Entry 3CBR (X-ray diffraction, 1.70 A resolution); this record covers chains A and B.

== Chain A (and B) ==
Molecule: Transthyretin
From: Homo sapiens
Notes: chain B of this document is another copy of the same molecule, construct and numbering; everything in this record applies to it too
UniProtKB: P02766 (TTHY_HUMAN); residues 1-127 here correspond to UniProt positions 21-147 (UniProt number = residue number + 20)
Amino-acid sequence (127 residues; row label = number of the first residue in the row):
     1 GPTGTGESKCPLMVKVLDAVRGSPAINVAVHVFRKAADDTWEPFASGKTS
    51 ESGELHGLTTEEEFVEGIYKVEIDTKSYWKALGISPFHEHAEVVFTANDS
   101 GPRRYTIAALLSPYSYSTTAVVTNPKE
Disordered / not traced: 1-10, 125-127 (chain B: 1-10, 37-38, 76-85, 99-102, 124-127)
Curated features (UniProtKB/Swiss-Prot):
  - binding site (L-thyroxine): Lys15, Glu54, Ser117
  - modified residue: Cys10 (Sulfocysteine), Glu42 (4-carboxyglutamate), Ser52 (Phosphoserine)
  - glycosylation: Asn98 (N-linked (GlcNAc...) asparagine)

== Interface between chain A and chain B ==
Contacting residue pairs (43):
  Phe87(A) - Phe95(B)  hydrophobic
  Phe87(A) - Thr96(B)
  Phe87(A) - Tyr105(B)  hydrophobic
  Phe87(A) - Ile107(B)  hydrophobic
  Phe87(A) - Ala120(B)  hydrophobic
  Phe87(A) - Val122(B)  hydrophobic
  His88(A) - Val93(B)
  His88(A) - Val94(B)
  His88(A) - Thr118(B)
  Glu89(A) - Val94(B)  hydrogen bond (backbone-backbone)
  Glu89(A) - Thr96(B)  hydrogen bond
  Glu92(A) - Glu92(B)
  Glu92(A) - Val94(B)
  Glu92(A) - Tyr116(B)  hydrogen bond (backbone-side chain)
  Val93(A) - Glu89(B)
  Val93(A) - His90(B)
  Val94(A) - Glu89(B)
  Val94(A) - His90(B)  hydrogen bond (backbone-backbone)
  Val94(A) - Glu92(B)
  Phe95(A) - Phe87(B)  hydrophobic
  Phe95(A) - His88(B)
  Phe95(A) - Glu89(B)
  Thr96(A) - Phe87(B)
  Thr96(A) - His88(B)  hydrogen bond (backbone-backbone)
  Tyr105(A) - Phe87(B)  hydrophobic
  Tyr114(A) - Thr119(B)
  Tyr114(A) - Ala120(B)  hydrogen bond (backbone-backbone)
  Tyr114(A) - Val122(B)  hydrophobic
  Ser115(A) - Thr118(B)  hydrogen bond (side chain-backbone)
  Ser115(A) - Thr119(B)  hydrogen bond
  Tyr116(A) - Glu92(B)  hydrogen bond (side chain-backbone)
  Tyr116(A) - Tyr116(B)  hydrogen bond
  Tyr116(A) - Ser117(B)
  Tyr116(A) - Thr118(B)  hydrogen bond (backbone-backbone)
  Ser117(A) - Tyr116(B)
  Ser117(A) - Ser117(B)
  Thr118(A) - Ser115(B)  hydrogen bond (backbone-side chain)
  Thr118(A) - Tyr116(B)  hydrogen bond (backbone-backbone)
  Thr119(A) - Tyr114(B)
  Thr119(A) - Ser115(B)  hydrogen bond
  Ala120(A) - Phe87(B)  hydrophobic
  Ala120(A) - Tyr114(B)  hydrogen bond (backbone-backbone)
  Val122(A) - Tyr114(B)  hydrophobic
Other interface residues (no listed pair), chain A (20 interface residues in all): Lys70, Lys76, His90
Other interface residues (no listed pair), chain B (21 interface residues in all): Ile68, Lys70

== Summary ==
20 residues of chain A and 21 residues of chain B are in contact; the contacts include 15 hydrogen bonds.
Polar pairs include Glu89(A)-Thr96(B), Glu92(A)-Tyr116(B) and Ser115(A)-Thr118(B). From UniProt: 3
L-thyroxine-binding residues on chain A.
Both chains are Transthyretin (Homo sapiens). Entry 3CBR (Crystal structure of human Transthyretin (TTR) at
pH3.5) was determined by X-ray diffraction, deposited together with 3D7P.
